PDB entry 3RAF | X-ray diffraction, 3.24 A resolution | chains B and H of the 8 polymer chains in the assembly

== Chain B ==
Protein: DNA topoisomerase 4 subunit A
Organism: Streptococcus pneumoniae
Notes: EC 5.99.1.-
UniProt: P72525 (PARC_STRPN); residue numbers follow UniProt; this construct covers 1-488
Amino-acid sequence (496 residues; numbered 1 to 496; the number before each row is that of its first residue):
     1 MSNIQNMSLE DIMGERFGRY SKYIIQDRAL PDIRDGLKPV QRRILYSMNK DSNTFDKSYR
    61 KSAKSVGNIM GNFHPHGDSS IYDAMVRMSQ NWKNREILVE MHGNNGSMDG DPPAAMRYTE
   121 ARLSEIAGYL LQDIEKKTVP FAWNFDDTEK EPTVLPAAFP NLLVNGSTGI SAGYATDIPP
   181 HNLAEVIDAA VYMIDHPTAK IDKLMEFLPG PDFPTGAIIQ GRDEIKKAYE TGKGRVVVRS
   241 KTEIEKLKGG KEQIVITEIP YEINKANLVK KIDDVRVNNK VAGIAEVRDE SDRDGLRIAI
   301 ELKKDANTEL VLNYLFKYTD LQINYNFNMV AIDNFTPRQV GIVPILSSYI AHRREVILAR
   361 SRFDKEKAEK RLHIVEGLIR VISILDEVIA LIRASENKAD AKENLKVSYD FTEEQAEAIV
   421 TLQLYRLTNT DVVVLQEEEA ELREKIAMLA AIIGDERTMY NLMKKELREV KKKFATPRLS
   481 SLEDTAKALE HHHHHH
Unresolved in the structure: 1-2, 485-496
Differences from the reference sequence: expression tag (489-496)
Curated features (UniProtKB/Swiss-Prot):
  - active site: Tyr118 (O-(5'-phospho-DNA)-tyrosine intermediate)
  - site: Lys38 (Interaction with DNA), His74 (Interaction with DNA), His76 (Interaction with DNA), Arg87 (Interaction with DNA), Lys93 (Interaction with DNA), Arg117 (Transition state stabilizer)
Bound ions: Mg2+: Phe316, Thr319, Gln322

== Chain H ==
Molecule: 11-nt DNA strand
Sequence (11 nucleotides; numbered 1 to 11; the number before each row is that of its first residue):
     1 GACTATGCAC G

== Chain B / chain H interface ==
Contacting residue pairs (15; chain B residue first):
  Arg117(B) with DG1(H), base contact
  Tyr118(B) with DG1(H), covalent bond
  Ile170(B) with DC8(H), base contact; DA9(H), base contact
  Ser171(B) with DC8(H), phosphate contact; DA9(H), sugar contact
  Ala172(B) with DC8(H), phosphate contact; DA9(H), phosphate contact
  Gly173(B) with DC8(H), phosphate contact; DA9(H), hydrogen bond to the phosphate
  Tyr174(B) with DA9(H), sugar contact
  Ala175(B) with DA9(H), sugar contact
  Lys233(B) with DG11(H), salt bridge to the phosphate
  Asn326(B) with DG11(H), sugar contact
  Asn328(B) with DC10(H), sugar contact
Interface residues without a listed pair, chain B (13 interface residues in all): Phe17, Pro112
Interface residues without a listed pair, chain H (6 interface residues in all): DA2

== In short ==
The interface between chain B and chain H involves 13 residues on one side and 6 on the other, with 1 covalent
bond, 1 hydrogen bond and 1 salt bridge. Among the polar pairs are Gly173(B)-DA9(H) and Lys233(B)-DG11(H).
Here chain B is DNA topoisomerase 4 subunit A (Streptococcus pneumoniae) and chain H is an 11-nt DNA strand.
Entry 3RAF (Quinazolinedione-DNA cleavage complex of type IV topoisomerase from S. pneumoniae) was determined
by X-ray diffraction.
